Entry 8WHZ (electron microscopy, 3.93 A resolution); this record covers chains A and B.

== Chain A ==
Protein: Processed angiotensin-converting enzyme 2
Organism: Homo sapiens
UniProt: Q9BYF1 (ACE2_HUMAN); residue numbers follow UniProt; this construct covers 19-615
Sequence (597 residues; row label = number of the first residue in the row):
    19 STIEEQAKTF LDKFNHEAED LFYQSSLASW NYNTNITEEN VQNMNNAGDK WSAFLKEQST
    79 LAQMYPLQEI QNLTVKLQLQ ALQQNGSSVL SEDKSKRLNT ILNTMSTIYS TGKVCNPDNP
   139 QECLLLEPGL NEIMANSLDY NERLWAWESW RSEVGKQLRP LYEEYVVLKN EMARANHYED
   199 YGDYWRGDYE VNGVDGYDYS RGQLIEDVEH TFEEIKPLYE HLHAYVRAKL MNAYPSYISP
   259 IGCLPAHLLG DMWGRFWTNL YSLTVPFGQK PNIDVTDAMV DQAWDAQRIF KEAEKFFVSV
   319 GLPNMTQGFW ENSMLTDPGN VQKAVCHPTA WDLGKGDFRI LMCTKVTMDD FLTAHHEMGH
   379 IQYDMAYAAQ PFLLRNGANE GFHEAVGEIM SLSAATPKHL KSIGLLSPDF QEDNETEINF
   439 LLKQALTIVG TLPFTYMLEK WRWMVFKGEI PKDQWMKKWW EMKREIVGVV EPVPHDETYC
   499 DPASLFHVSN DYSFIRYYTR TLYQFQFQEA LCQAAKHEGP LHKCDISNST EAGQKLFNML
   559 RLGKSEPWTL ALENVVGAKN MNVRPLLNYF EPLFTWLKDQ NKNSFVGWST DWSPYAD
UniProt features mapped onto this chain:
  - region (Interaction with SARS-CoV spike glycoprotein): D30 to Y41, M82 to P84, K353 to R357
  - active site: E375 (Proton acceptor), H505 (Proton donor)
  - binding site (chloride): R169, W477, K481
  - binding site (substrate): R273, H345, P346, Y515
  - binding site (Zn(2+)): H374, H378, E402
  - glycosylation (N-linked (GlcNAc...) asparagine): N53, N90, N103, N322, N432, N546
  - mutagenesis: S19 (S19P: Increases slightly the interaction with RBD domain of SARS-CoV-2 spike protein), Q24 to K26 (Slightly inhibits interaction with SARS-CoV spike glycoprotein), Q24 (Q24T: Increases slightly the interaction with RBD domain of SARS-CoV-2 spike protein), A25 (A25V: Increases slightly the interaction with RBD domain of SARS-CoV-2 spike protein), T27 (T27Y: Increases slightly the interaction with RBD domain of SARS-CoV-2 spike protein. In sACE2.v2.2; increases interaction with RBD domain of SARS-CoV-2 spike protein ...), L29 (L29F: Increases slightly the interaction with RBD domain of SARS-CoV-2 spike protein), K31 (K31D: Abolishes interaction with SARS-CoV spike glycoprotein; K31Y: Increases slightly the interaction with RBD domain of SARS-CoV-2 spike protein), N33 (N33D: Increases slightly the interaction with RBD domain of SARS-CoV-2 spike protein), H34 (H34A: Increases slightly the interaction with RBD domain of SARS-CoV-2 spike protein), E37 (E37A: No effect on interaction with SARS-CoV spike glycoprotein), D38 (D38A: No effect on interaction with SARS-CoV spike glycoprotein), L39 (L39R: Increases slightly the interaction with RBD domain of SARS-CoV-2 spike protein), 48 further mutagenesis entries in UniProt
Cystine bridges: C133-C141, C344-C361, C530-C542
Covalently attached groups: N-acetylglucosamine (NAG) linked to N53, N90, N322, N546
Metal / ion sites: Zn2+: H374, H378, E402

== Chain B ==
Protein: Spike protein S1
Organism: Severe acute respiratory syndrome coronavirus 2
UniProt: P0DTC2 (SPIKE_SARS2); numbering as in UniProt; present here: 333-482, 484-527
Sequence (194 residues; row label = number of the first residue in the row; note: 1 number in that range is skipped by the numbering (no residue carries it; nothing is unmodelled there)):
   333 TNLCPFHEVF NATRFASVYA WNRTRISNCV ADYSVLYNFA PFFAFKCYGV SPTKLNDLCF
   393 TNVYADSFVI KGNEVSQIAP GQTGNIADYN YKLPDDFTGC VIAWNSNKLD SKHSGNYDYW
   453 YRLFRKSKLK PFERDISTEI YQAGNKPCKG
   484 KGPNCYFPLQ SYGFRPTYGV GHQPYRVVVL SFELLHAPAT VCGP
Construct notes: variant H339 (Gly in P0DTC2), F371 (Ser in P0DTC2), P373 (Ser in P0DTC2), F375 (Ser in P0DTC2), A376 (Thr in P0DTC2), N405 (Asp in P0DTC2), S408 (Arg in P0DTC2), N417 (Lys in P0DTC2), H445 (Val in P0DTC2), K460 (Asn in P0DTC2), N477 (Ser in P0DTC2), K478 (Thr in P0DTC2), K484 (Glu in P0DTC2), P486 (Phe in P0DTC2), R498 (Gln in P0DTC2), Y501 (Asn in P0DTC2), H505 (Tyr in P0DTC2); conflict T356 (Lys in P0DTC2), K403 (Arg in P0DTC2), K440 (Asn in P0DTC2), S446 (Gly in P0DTC2), D450 (Asn in P0DTC2), W452 (Leu in P0DTC2), K481 (Asn in P0DTC2)
UniProt features mapped onto this chain:
  - region: N448, Y449, Y451, Y453 to F456 (Immunodominant HLA epitope recognized by the CD8+)
  - glycosylation: N343 (N-linked (GlcNAc...) (complex) asparagine)
  - natural variant: H339 (G339H: In strain: Omicron/BA.2.75, Omicron/XBB.1.5 and 1 more; this construct carries the variant), R346 (R346K: In strain: Mu/B.1.621; R346T: In strain: Omicron/BQ.1.1, Omicron/XBB.1.5 and 1 more), L368 (L368I: In strain: Omicron/XBB.1.5, Omicron/EG.5.1), F371 (S371F: In strain: Omicron/BA.2, Omicron/BA.2.12.1 and 6 more; this construct carries the variant), P373 (S373P: In strain: Omicron/BA.1, Omicron/BA.2 and 7 more; this construct carries the variant), F375 (S375F: In strain: Omicron/BA.1, Omicron/BA.2 and 7 more; this construct carries the variant), A376 (T376A: In strain: Omicron/BA.2, Omicron/BA.2.12.1 and 5 more; this construct carries the variant), N405 (D405N: In strain: Omicron/BA.2, Omicron/BA.2.12.1 and 6 more; this construct carries the variant), S408 (R408S: In strain: Omicron/BA.2, Omicron/BA.2.12.1 and 6 more; this construct carries the variant), N417 (K417N: In strain: Beta/B.1.351, Omicron/BA.1 and 8 more; this construct carries the variant), K440 (N440K: In strain: Omicron/BA.1, Omicron/BA.2 and 7 more; this construct carries the variant), K444 (K444T: In strain: Omicron/BQ.1.1), 14 further natural variant entries in UniProt
  - mutagenesis: N343 (N343Q: Reduced viral infectivity), Y453 (Y453F: Decreased HLA binding to NF9 epitope. Increased binding affinity to human ACE2), A475 (A475V: Increased resistance to neutralizing antibodies), F490 (F490L: Increased resistance to neutralizing antibodies and human covalescent sera neutralization), Q493 (Q493N: Reduced host ACE2-binding affinity in vitro; Q493Y: Reduced host ACE2-binding affinity in vitro), H519 (H519P: Increased resistance to human covalescent sera neutralization)
Cystine bridges: C336-C361, C379-C432, C391-C525, C480-C488
Covalently attached groups: N-acetylglucosamine (NAG) linked to N343, N354
Reported in the primary citation:
  - mutagenesis - N354Q, T356K, K403R, N417K/H505Y, H445V (3-fold), D450N (3-fold), W452L, L455F/F456L, K481N, K484A, P486F (3-fold): increased binding to Processed angiotensin-converting enzyme 2 (chain A)
  - post-translational modification sites: N354

== Chain A / chain B interface ==
Residue-residue contacts (25; chain A residue first):
  S19(A) with A475(B); G476(B); N477(B)
  Q24(A) with A475(B)
  T27(A) with Y489(B), hydrogen bond
  K31(A) with Q493(B), hydrogen bond
  H34(A) with Y453(B), hydrogen bond; Q493(B); S494(B), hydrogen bond (side chain-backbone)
  D38(A) with Y449(B), hydrogen bond; R498(B), salt bridge
  Y41(A) with R498(B); T500(B), hydrogen bond; Y501(B), hydrophobic
  Q42(A) with Y449(B), hydrogen bond; R498(B)
  Y83(A) with Y489(B)
  N330(A) with T500(B)
  K353(A) with G496(B), hydrogen bond (side chain-backbone); Y501(B), hydrogen bond; G502(B), hydrogen bond (backbone-backbone); H505(B)
  G354(A) with G502(B)
  D355(A) with T500(B)
  R357(A) with T500(B)
Other interface residues (no listed pair), chain A (16 interface residues in all): F28, D30
Other interface residues (no listed pair), chain B (16 interface residues in all): N417, P486

== Summary ==
The chain A/chain B interface involves 16 residues from each chain; the contacts include 10 hydrogen bonds and
1 salt bridge. Polar pairs include D38(A)-R498(B), T27(A)-Y489(B) and K31(A)-Q493(B). The paper reports that
N354Q, T356K and K403R of chain B, among others, increase binding to Processed angiotensin-converting enzyme 2
(chain A); a modification site at N354(B); 11 substitutions were tested in all.
Here chain A is Processed angiotensin-converting enzyme 2 (Homo sapiens) and chain B is Spike protein S1
(Severe acute respiratory syndrome coronavirus 2). Entry 8WHZ (BA.2.86 RBD in complex with hACE2 (local
refinement)) was determined by electron microscopy together with 8WHS and 8WHU from the same study.
